Entry 8VAM (electron microscopy, 3.90 A resolution); this record covers chains D and G of the 7 polymer chains in the assembly.

# Chain D
Molecule: DNA polymerase III subunit tau
Organism: Escherichia coli
Notes: EC 2.7.7.7
Reference sequence: P06710 (DPO3X_ECOLI); residues 1-373 here = UniProt positions 1-373
Amino-acid sequence (376 residues; row label = number of the first residue in the row; numbers below 1 keep their minus sign (Gly-2 is residue -2)):
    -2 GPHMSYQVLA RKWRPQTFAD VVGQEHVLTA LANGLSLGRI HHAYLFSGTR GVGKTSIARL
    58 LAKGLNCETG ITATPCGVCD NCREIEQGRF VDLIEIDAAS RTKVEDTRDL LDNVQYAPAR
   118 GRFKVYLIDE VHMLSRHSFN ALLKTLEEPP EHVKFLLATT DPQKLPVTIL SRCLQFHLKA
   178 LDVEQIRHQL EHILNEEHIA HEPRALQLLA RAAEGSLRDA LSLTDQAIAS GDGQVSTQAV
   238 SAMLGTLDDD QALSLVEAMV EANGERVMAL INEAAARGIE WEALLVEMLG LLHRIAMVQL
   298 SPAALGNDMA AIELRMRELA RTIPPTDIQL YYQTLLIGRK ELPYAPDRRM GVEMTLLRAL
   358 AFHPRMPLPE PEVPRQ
Not modelled in the structure: 361-373
Construct notes: expression tag (-2 to 0)
UniProt features mapped onto this chain:
  - binding site (ATP): Gly45 to Thr52
  - binding site (Zn(2+)): Cys64, Cys73, Cys76, Cys79
  - mutagenesis: Gly118 (G118D: In dnaX2016(Ts); present in both isoforms, unable to grow at 42 degrees Celsius)
Ion coordination: Mg2+: Thr52 (together with ADP); Zn2+: Cys64, Cys73, Cys76, Cys79
Residues lining bound ligands:
  - ADP / beryllium trifluoride, molecule 1: Leu6, Ala7, Arg8, Trp10, Arg11, Pro12, Asp17, Val18, Val19, Gln21, Thr46, Arg47, Gly48, Val49, Gly50, Lys51, Thr52, Ser53, Glu127, Thr157, Leu178, Gln186, Leu214, Arg215, Leu218
  - ADP / beryllium trifluoride, molecule 2: Glu144, Thr165, Ser168, Arg169
From the paper describing this entry:
  - catalytic residues: Glu127 (citing earlier work)
  - mutagenesis - K141A: decreased catalytic activity

# Chain G
Molecule: Beta sliding clamp
Organism: Escherichia coli
Reference sequence: P0A988 (DPO3B_ECOLI); residue numbers follow UniProt; this construct covers 1-366
Amino-acid sequence (369 residues; each row starts with the number of its first residue; numbers below 1 keep their minus sign (Gly-2 is residue -2)):
    -2 GPHMKFTVER EHLLKPLQQV SGPLGGRPTL PILGNLLLQV ADGTLSLTGT DLEMEMVARV
    58 ALVQPHEPGA TTVPARKFFD ICRGLPEGAE IAVQLEGERM LVRSGRSRFS LSTLPAADFP
   118 NLDDWQSEVE FTLPQATMKR LIEATQFSMA HQDVRYYLNG MLFETEGEEL RTVATDGHRL
   178 AVCSMPIGQS LPSHSVIVPR KGVIELMRML DGGDNPLRVQ IGSNNIRAHV GDFIFTSKLV
   238 DGRFPDYRRV LPKNPDKHLE AGCDLLKQAF ARAAILSNEK FRGVRLYVSE NQLKITANNP
   298 EQEEAEEILD VTYSGAEMEI GFNVSYVLDV LNALKCENVR MMLTDSVSSV QIEDAASQSA
   358 AYVVMPMRL
Not modelled in the structure: -2 to 118
Construct notes: expression tag (-2 to 0)
UniProt features mapped onto this chain:
  - binding site (DNA): Arg24, Arg73, Gln149, Tyr153, Tyr154
  - mutagenesis: Arg24 (R24A: Mild defect in DNA replication, impaired loading of clamp on DNA, polymerase speed is wild-type. More severe replication defect and very poor clamp loading; when associated with A-149), Gly66 (G66E: In dnaN159; a temperature- and UV-sensitive mutation, displays altered DNA polymerase usage, chronically induced SOS response; when associated with A-174), Ala133 (A133T: Reduction of synthesis of beta*, probably due to mutation of its promoter), Met135 (M135L: 3-fold reduction of synthesis of beta*, probably due to loss of its start codon), Met146 (M146L: No effect on synthesis of beta*), Gln149 (Q149A: Mild defect in DNA replication, impaired loading of clamp on DNA, polymerase speed is wild-type. More severe replication defect and very poor clamp loading; when associated with A-24), Tyr153 to Tyr154 (Very poor loading of clamp on DNA, polymerase speed is wild-type), Gly174 (G174A: In dnaN159; a temperature- and UV-sensitive mutation, displays altered DNA polymerase usage, chronically induced SOS response; when associated with A-66), Gln265 to Leu366 (In dnaN806; temperature sensitive), Ile272 to Leu273 (Monomeric in solution, binds very tightly to subunit delta (holA). The monomer binds tightly to linear and circular DNA. Cannot bind both Pol III and IV simultaneously)

# Interface between chain D and chain G
Contacting residue pairs (29; chain D residue first):
  Asn78(D) with Arg246(G)
  Gln84(D) with Arg240(G), hydrogen bond
  Arg86(D) with Tyr154(G), hydrogen bond (backbone-side chain); Arg240(G)
  Phe87(D) with Tyr154(G), hydrogen bond (backbone-side chain)
  Val88(D) with Arg152(G); Tyr154(G); Pro242(G), hydrophobic
  Ile91(D) with Val151(G), hydrophobic; Arg152(G)
  Glu92(D) with Val151(G)
  Asp106(D) with Gln149(G)
  Asn110(D) with Arg152(G); His175(G), hydrogen bond
  Gln112(D) with Arg365(G), hydrogen bond (backbone-backbone)
  Tyr113(D) with His175(G); Asn320(G), hydrogen bond; Tyr323(G); Met362(G); Pro363(G); Met364(G), hydrophobic
  Ala114(D) with Val344(G); Pro363(G), hydrogen bond (backbone-backbone)
  Pro115(D) with Met362(G)
  Arg117(D) with Pro242(G); Arg246(G), hydrogen bond (backbone-side chain)
  Pro147(D) with Arg365(G)
  Glu148(D) with Arg365(G), salt bridge
  His149(D) with Arg365(G)
Interface residues without a listed pair, chain D (22 interface residues in all): Asp77, Gly85, Ile93, Asp109, Ala116
Interface residues without a listed pair, chain G (20 interface residues in all): Gly174, Phe241, Asp243, Val247, Phe278

# In short
The interface between chain D and chain G involves 22 residues on one side and 20 on the other, with 8
hydrogen bonds and 1 salt bridge. Polar contacts include Glu148(D)-Arg365(G), Gln84(D)-Arg240(G) and
Arg86(D)-Tyr154(G). Bound to chain D: ADP / beryllium trifluoride. From the paper: the catalytic residue
Glu127(D); K141A of chain D reduces catalytic activity.
Chain D is DNA polymerase III subunit tau and chain G is Beta sliding clamp, both from Escherichia coli; the
structure, Structure of the E. coli clamp loader bound to the beta clamp in a Semi-Open conformation, was
determined by electron microscopy, deposited together with 8VAL, 8VAN, 8VAP, 8VAQ, 8VAR, 8VAS and 8VAT.
